Entry 5CPI (X-ray diffraction, 2.90 A resolution); this record covers chains H and J of the 10 polymer chains in the assembly.

Chain H:
Molecule: Histone H2B type 1-J
Source organism: Homo sapiens
UniProtKB: P06899 (H2B1J_HUMAN); residues 0-125 here correspond to UniProt positions 1-126 (UniProt number = residue number + 1)
Sequence (129 residues; row label = number of the first residue in the row; numbers below 1 keep their minus sign (Gly-3 is residue -3)):
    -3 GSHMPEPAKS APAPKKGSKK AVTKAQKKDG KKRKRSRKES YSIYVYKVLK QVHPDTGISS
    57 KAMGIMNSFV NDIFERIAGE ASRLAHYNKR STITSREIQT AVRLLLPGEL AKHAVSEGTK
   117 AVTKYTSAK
Not modelled in the structure: -3 to 32, 124-125
Differences from the reference sequence: expression tag (-3 to -1)
Curated features (UniProtKB/Swiss-Prot):
  - modified residue: Pro1 (N-acetylproline), Glu2 (ADP-ribosyl glutamic acid), Lys5 (N6-(2-hydroxyisobutyryl)lysine), Ser6 (ADP-ribosylserine), Lys11 (N6-(beta-hydroxybutyryl)lysine), Lys12 (N6-(2-hydroxyisobutyryl)lysine), Ser14 (Phosphoserine), Lys15 (N6-acetyllysine), Lys16 (N6-(beta-hydroxybutyryl)lysine), Lys20 (N6-(2-hydroxyisobutyryl)lysine), Lys23 (N6-(2-hydroxyisobutyryl)lysine), Lys24 (N6-(2-hydroxyisobutyryl)lysine), Lys34 (N6-(2-hydroxyisobutyryl)lysine), Glu35 (PolyADP-ribosyl glutamic acid), Ser36 (Phosphoserine), Lys43 (N6-(2-hydroxyisobutyryl)lysine), Lys46 (N6-(2-hydroxyisobutyryl)lysine), Lys57 (N6,N6-dimethyllysine), Arg79 (Dimethylated arginine), Lys85 (N6,N6,N6-trimethyllysine) and 6 more in UniProt
  - glycosylation: Ser112 (O-linked (GlcNAc) serine)
  - cross-link (Glycyl lysine isopeptide (Lys-Gly)): Lys5 (interchain with G-Cter in SUMO2), Lys20 (interchain with G-Cter in SUMO2), Lys34 (interchain with G-Cter in ubiquitin), Lys120 (interchain with G-Cter in ubiquitin)

Chain J:
Molecule: 146-nt DNA strand
Sequence (146 nucleotides; row label = number of the first residue in the row):
     1 ATCAGATTCC ATTCGAATCC ATTCGAAAAT GATTACATTC GAATCCATTC GAAGATTCCA
    61 TTTGAGCCTG TTCGAAAATT CCATTTGAGT CCAACCAATG ATTCCATTCA TTTCCATTCA
   121 ATGATTCCAT TCGAATCCAT TTGGAT

How chain H and chain J interact:
Pairs across the interface (13):
  Lys34(H) - DA29(J)  salt bridge to the phosphate
  Tyr42(H) - DA21(J)  phosphate contact
  Tyr42(H) - DT22(J)  hydrogen bond to the phosphate
  Gly53(H) - DA21(J)  phosphate contact
  Ile54(H) - DC20(J)  sugar contact
  Ile54(H) - DA21(J)  hydrogen bond to the phosphate
  Ser55(H) - DC20(J)  phosphate contact
  Ser56(H) - DC20(J)  hydrogen bond to the phosphate
  Arg86(H) - DC40(J)  phosphate contact
  Ser87(H) - DT39(J)  hydrogen bond to the phosphate
  Ser87(H) - DC40(J)  hydrogen bond to the phosphate
  Thr88(H) - DT39(J)  phosphate contact
  Thr88(H) - DC40(J)  phosphate contact
Other interface residues (no listed pair), chain H (11 interface residues in all): Arg33, Glu35
Other interface residues (no listed pair), chain J (7 interface residues in all): DA28

Overview:
Chain H and chain J form an interface of 11 and 7 residues respectively, with 5 hydrogen bonds and 1 salt
bridge. Polar contacts include Tyr42(H)-DT22(J), Ile54(H)-DA21(J) and Ser56(H)-DC20(J).
Chain H is Histone H2B type 1-J (Homo sapiens) and chain J is a 146-nt DNA strand; the structure, Nucleosome
containing unmethylated Sat2R DNA, was determined by X-ray diffraction (same publication as 5CPJ and 5CPK).
